PDB entry 6B40 | electron microscopy, 4.30 A resolution (low resolution: residue-level contacts below are approximate; hydrogen-bond / salt-bridge calls are withheld) | chains A and E of the 10 polymer chains in the assembly

[Chain A (and E)]
Protein: RAG1L
Organism: Branchiostoma belcheri
Notes: chain E of this document is another copy of the same molecule, construct and numbering; everything in this record applies to it too
UniProt: A0A185KID9 (A0A185KID9_BRABE); numbering as in UniProt (aligned over 468-1106)
Chain sequence (658 residues; each row starts with the number of its first residue; X marks 19 residues of unknown identity (built as UNK)):
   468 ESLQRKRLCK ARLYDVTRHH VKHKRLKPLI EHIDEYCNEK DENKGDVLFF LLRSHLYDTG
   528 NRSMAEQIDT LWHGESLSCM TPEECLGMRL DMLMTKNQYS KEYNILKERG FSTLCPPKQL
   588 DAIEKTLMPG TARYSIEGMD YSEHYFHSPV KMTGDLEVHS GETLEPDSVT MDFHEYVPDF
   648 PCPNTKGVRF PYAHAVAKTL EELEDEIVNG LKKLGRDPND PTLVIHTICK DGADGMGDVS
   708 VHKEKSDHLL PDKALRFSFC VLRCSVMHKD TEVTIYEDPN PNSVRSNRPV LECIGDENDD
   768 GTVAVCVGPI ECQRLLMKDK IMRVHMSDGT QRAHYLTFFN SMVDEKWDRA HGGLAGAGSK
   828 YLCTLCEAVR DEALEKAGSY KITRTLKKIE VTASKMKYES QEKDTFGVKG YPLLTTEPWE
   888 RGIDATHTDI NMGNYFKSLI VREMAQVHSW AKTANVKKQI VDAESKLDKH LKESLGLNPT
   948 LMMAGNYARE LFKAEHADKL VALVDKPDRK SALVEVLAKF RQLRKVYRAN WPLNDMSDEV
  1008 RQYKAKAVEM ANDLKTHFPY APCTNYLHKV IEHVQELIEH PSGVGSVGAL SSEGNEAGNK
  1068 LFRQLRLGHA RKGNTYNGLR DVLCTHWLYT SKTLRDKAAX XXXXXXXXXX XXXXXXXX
Unresolved in the structure: 468-544, 603-630
Metal / ion sites: Ca2+: Asp701, Gly702 (shared with 2 residues of chain B); Zn2+: Cys830, Cys833, His1035, His1040
What the authors report for this chain:
  - mutagenesis - V751E, V751E/A1064S: decreased catalytic activity
  - mutagenesis - A1064S: unchanged catalytic activity
  - mutagenesis - M949R: decreased growth
  - catalytic residues: Glu1063

[Interface between chain A and chain E]
Pairs across the interface (33; chain A residue first):
  Ser545(A) - Phe578(E)
  Met547(A) - Leu573(E)
  Met547(A) - Phe578(E)
  Glu551(A) - Arg576(E)
  Met555(A) - Glu569(E)
  Met555(A) - Leu573(E)
  Asp558(A) - Gln565(E)
  Met559(A) - Gln565(E)
  Met559(A) - Glu569(E)
  Met561(A) - Met561(E)
  Gln565(A) - Asp558(E)
  Gln565(A) - Met559(E)
  Glu569(A) - Met555(E)
  Glu569(A) - Met559(E)
  Glu569(A) - Glu569(E)
  Leu573(A) - Met547(E)
  Leu573(A) - Met555(E)
  Arg576(A) - Glu551(E)
  Arg576(A) - Lys1104(E)
  Phe578(A) - Ser545(E)
  Phe578(A) - Met547(E)
  Val708(A) - Asn945(E)
  His709(A) - Asn945(E)
  Lys710(A) - Lys939(E)
  Ser713(A) - Lys939(E)
  Ser713(A) - Glu940(E)
  Asp714(A) - Glu940(E)
  Lys939(A) - Lys710(E)
  Lys939(A) - Ser713(E)
  Glu940(A) - Ser713(E)
  Asn945(A) - Val708(E)
  Asn945(A) - His709(E)
  Lys1104(A) - Arg576(E)
Interface residues without a listed pair, chain A (26 interface residues in all): Ile572, Glu575, Leu581, Leu716, Gly943
Interface residues without a listed pair, chain E (28 interface residues in all): Ile572, Glu575, Leu581, Asp714, Leu716, Leu942, Gly943, Ala1106

[Summary]
26 residues of chain A face 28 of chain E across their interface. Asp701(A) and Gly702(A) coordinate Ca2+.
Cys830(A), Cys833(A), His1035(A) and His1040(A) form the Zn2+ site. From the paper: the catalytic residue
Glu1063(A); V751E and V751E/A1064S of chain A reduce catalytic activity; 4 substitutions were tested in all.
Both chains are RAG1L (Branchiostoma belcheri). Entry 6B40 (BbRAGL-3'TIR synaptic complex with nicked DNA
refined with C2 symmetry) was determined by electron microscopy.
